PDB entry 9CF6 | X-ray diffraction, 2.70 A resolution | chains H and G of the 3 polymer chains in the assembly

# Chain H
Protein: Fab eOD-CL02.1 heavy chain
From: Homo sapiens
Notes: antibody fragment or engineered binder
Amino-acid sequence (221 residues; row label = number of the first residue in the row; note: 2 numbers in that range are skipped by the numbering (no residue carries them; nothing is unmodelled there); a row labelled like 82A-82C holds insertion residues (82A, then the next letters in order)):
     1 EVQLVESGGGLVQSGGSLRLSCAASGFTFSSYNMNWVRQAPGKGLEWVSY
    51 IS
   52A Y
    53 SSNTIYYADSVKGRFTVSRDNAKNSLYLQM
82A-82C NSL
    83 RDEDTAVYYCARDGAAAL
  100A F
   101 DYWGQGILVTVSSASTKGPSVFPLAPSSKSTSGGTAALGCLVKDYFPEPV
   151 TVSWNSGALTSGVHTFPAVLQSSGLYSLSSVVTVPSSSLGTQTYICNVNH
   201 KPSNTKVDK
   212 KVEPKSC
Disordered / not traced: 128-132, 216-218
Disulfide bonds: Cys22-Cys92, Cys140-Cys196

# Chain G
Protein: Germline-targeting HIV-1 gp120 engineered outer domain eODgt8
From: Human immunodeficiency virus 1
Amino-acid sequence (183 residues; each row starts with the number of its first residue; numbers below 1 keep their minus sign (Glu-2 is residue -2)):
    -2 ETGDTITLPCRPAPPPHCSSNITGLILTRQGGYSNANTVIFRPSGGDWRD
    48 IARCQIAGTVVSTQLFLNGSLAEEEVVIRSEDWRDNAKSICVQLATSVEI
    98 ACTGAGHCAISRAKWANTLKQIASKLREQYGAKTIIFKPSSGGDPEFVNH
   148 SFNCGGEFFYCASTQLFASTWFASTGTHHHHHH
Disordered / not traced: -2 to 0, 29-32, 170-180
Disulfide bonds: Cys7-Cys158, Cys15-Cys151, Cys51-Cys88, Cys99-Cys105
Covalent attachments: N-acetylglucosamine (NAG) linked to Asn18, Asn65

# Interface between chain H and chain G
Contacting residue pairs (22):
  Ser31(H) - Val74(G)
  Ser31(H) - Arg76(G)  hydrogen bond
  Asn33(H) - Ser77(G)  hydrogen bond (side chain-backbone)
  Asn33(H) - Glu78(G)
  Asn33(H) - Trp80(G)
  Tyr50(H) - Glu78(G)  hydrogen bond (side chain-backbone)
  Tyr50(H) - Asp79(G)
  Ser52(H) - Glu78(G)  hydrogen bond
  Tyr52A(H) - Arg76(G)
  Tyr52A(H) - Ser77(G)
  Tyr52A(H) - Glu78(G)
  Ser53(H) - Glu78(G)
  Asn55(H) - Arg50(G)
  Asn55(H) - Glu78(G)
  Thr56(H) - Glu78(G)  hydrogen bond
  Asp95(H) - Arg81(G)  salt bridge
  Ala97(H) - Trp80(G)  hydrophobic
  Ala97(H) - Arg81(G)  hydrogen bond (backbone-side chain)
  Ala97(H) - Gln126(G)
  Ala98(H) - Gln126(G)
  Ala98(H) - Tyr127(G)
  Leu100(H) - Arg81(G)  hydrogen bond (backbone-side chain)
Interface residues without a listed pair, chain H (15 interface residues in all): Ser30, Tyr58, Gly96
Interface residues without a listed pair, chain G (12 interface residues in all): Lys85, Cys88

# Overview
Chain H and chain G form an interface of 15 and 12 residues respectively; the contacts include 7 hydrogen
bonds and 1 salt bridge. Among the polar pairs are Asp95(H)-Arg81(G), Ser31(H)-Arg76(G) and Asn33(H)-Ser77(G).
Covalently linked N-acetylglucosamine: at Asn18(G) and Asn65(G).
Chain H is Fab eOD-CL02.1 heavy chain (Homo sapiens) and chain G is Germline-targeting HIV-1 gp120 engineered
outer domain eODgt8 (Human immunodeficiency virus 1); the structure, Germline-targeting HIV-1 gp120 engineered
outer domain eODgt8 in complex with Fab eOD-CL02.1, was determined by X-ray diffraction.
